6AJN - chains A and F of the 6 polymer chains in the assembly; structure by X-ray diffraction, 3.30 A resolution.

[Chain A]
Molecule: N-acetyltransferase
From: Escherichia coli
UniProt: A0A1V3CQ74 (A0A1V3CQ74_ECOLX); numbering as in UniProt (aligned over 1-172)
Chain sequence (172 residues; numbered 1 to 172; the number before each row is that of its first residue):
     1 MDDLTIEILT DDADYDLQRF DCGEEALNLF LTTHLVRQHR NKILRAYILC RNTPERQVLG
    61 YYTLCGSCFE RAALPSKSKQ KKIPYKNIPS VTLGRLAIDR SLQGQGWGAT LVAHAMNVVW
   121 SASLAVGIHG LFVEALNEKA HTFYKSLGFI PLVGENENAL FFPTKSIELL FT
Residues lining bound ligands: acetyl coenzyme A (ACO): Cys22, Glu24, Leu27, Gly94, Arg95, Leu96, Ala97, Ile98, Gln103, Gly104, Gln105, Gly106, Trp107, Gly108, Ala109, Glu134, Ala135, Leu136, Asn137, Ala140, Phe143, Tyr144

[Chain F]
Molecule: DUF1778 domain-containing protein
From: Escherichia coli
UniProt: J7QA90 (J7QA90_ECOLX); residues 6-86 here = UniProt positions 6-86
Chain sequence (81 residues; numbered 6 to 86; the number before each row is that of its first residue):
     6 KQRIDLRLTD DDKSMIEEAA AISNQSVSQF MLNSASQRAA EVIEQHRRVI LNEESWTRVM
    66 DALSNPPSPG EKLKRAAKRL Q
Unresolved in the structure: 72-86

[Interface between chain A and chain F]
Residue-residue contacts (24; chain A residue first):
  Lys42(A) - Trp61(F)  hydrogen bond (backbone-side chain)
  Lys42(A) - Met65(F)
  Ile43(A) - Trp61(F)
  Arg45(A) - Met65(F)
  Arg45(A) - Leu68(F)
  Arg45(A) - Ser69(F)
  Tyr47(A) - Leu68(F)  hydrogen bond (side chain-backbone)
  Tyr47(A) - Ser69(F)
  Tyr47(A) - Asn70(F)  hydrogen bond (side chain-backbone)
  Tyr47(A) - Pro71(F)
  Leu64(A) - Met65(F)
  Leu64(A) - Leu68(F)  hydrophobic
  Cys65(A) - Trp61(F)  hydrophobic
  Cys65(A) - Met65(F)  hydrophobic
  Cys65(A) - Leu68(F)
  Gly66(A) - Trp61(F)
  Gly66(A) - Met65(F)
  Asn87(A) - Asn57(F)  hydrogen bond
  Val91(A) - Leu68(F)  hydrophobic
  Val118(A) - Leu68(F)
  Val118(A) - Pro71(F)  hydrophobic
  Ser121(A) - Pro71(F)
  Ala122(A) - Ala67(F)
  Val126(A) - Arg63(F)
Also at the interface, not in a pair above, chain A (17 interface residues in all): Ile8, Ser67, Val119, Ala125
Also at the interface, not in a pair above, chain F (10 interface residues in all): Val64

[Overview]
17 residues of chain A and 10 residues of chain F are in contact; the contacts include 4 hydrogen bonds. Among
the polar pairs are Lys42(A)-Trp61(F), Tyr47(A)-Leu68(F) and Tyr47(A)-Asn70(F). Ligands of chain A: acetyl
coenzyme A.
Chain A is N-acetyltransferase and chain F is DUF1778 domain-containing protein, both from Escherichia coli;
the structure, Crystal structure of AtaTR bound with AcCoA, was determined by X-ray diffraction, deposited
together with 6AJM.
